Entry 8WRC (X-ray diffraction, 3.59 A resolution); this record covers chains A and T of the 22 polymer chains in the assembly.

# Chain A
Molecule: 16S rRNA
From: Thermus thermophilus HB8
Sequence (1522 nucleotides; each row starts with the number of its first residue; note: 42 numbers in that range are skipped by the numbering (no residue carries them; nothing is unmodelled there); a row labelled like 190A-190L holds insertion residues (190A, then the next letters in order); numbering starts at 0):
     0 UUUGUUGGAG AGUCUGAUCC UGGCUCAGGG UGAACGCUGG CGGCGUGCCU AAGACAUGCA
    60 AGUCGUGCGG G
    73 CCGCGGGGUU UU
    88 ACUCCG
    95 UGGUC
   101 AGCGGCGGAC GGGUGAGUAA CGCGUGGGU
  129A G
   130 ACCUACCCGG AAGAGGGGGA CAACCCGGGG AAACUCGGGC UAAUCCCCCA UGUGGACCCG
   190 C
190A-190L CCCUUGGGGUGU
   191 GUCCAAAGGG CUUU
   216 GCCCGCUUCC GGAUGGGCCC GCGUCCCAUC AGCUAGUUGG UGGGGUAAUG GCCCACCAAG
   276 GCGACGACGG GUAGCCGGUC UGAGAGGAUG GCCGGCCACA GGGGCACUGA GACACGGGCC
   336 CCACUCCUAC GGGAGGCAGC AGUUAGGAAU CUUCCGCAAU GGGCGCAAGC CUGACGGAGC
   396 GACGCCGCUU GGAGGAAGAA GCCCUUCGGG GUGUAAACUC CUGAA
   442 CCCGGGACGA AACCCCCGAC GA
   474 GGGGACUGAC GGUACCGGG
   494 GUAAUAGCGC CGGCCAACUC CGUGCCAGCA GCCXCGGUAA UACGGAGGGC GCGAGCGUUA
   554 CCCGGAUUCA CUGGGCGUAA AGGGCGUGUA GGCGGCCUGG GGCGUCCCAU GUGAAAGACC
   614 ACGGCUCAAC CGUGGGGGAG CGUGGGAUAC GCUCAGGCUA GACGGUGGGA GAGGGUGGUG
   674 GAAUUCCCGG AGUAGCGGUG AAAUGCGCAG AUACCGGGAG GAACGCCGAU GGCGAAGGCA
   734 GCCACCUGGU CCACCCGUGA CGCUGAGGCG CGAAAGCGUG GGGAGCAAAC CGGAUUAGAU
   794 ACCCGGGUAG UCCACGCCCU AAACGAUGCG CGCUAGGUCU CUGGGUCU
   848 CCUGGGGGCC GAAGCUAACG CGUUAAGCGC GCCGCCUGGG GAGUACGGCC GCAAGGCUGA
   908 AACUCAAAGG AAUUGACGGG GGCCCGCACA AGCGGUGGAG CAUGUGGUUU AAUUCGAAGX
   968 AACGCGAAGA ACCUUACCAG GCCUUGACAU GCUAGG
 1003A G
  1004 AACCCGGGUG AAAGCCUGGG GUGCCCC
1030A-1030D GCGA
  1031 GGGGAGCCCU AGCACAGGUG CUGCAUGGCC GUCGUCAGCU CGUGCCGUGA GGUGUUGGGU
  1091 UAAGUCCCGC AACGAGCGCA ACCCCCGCCG UUAGUUGCCA GCGGUUCGGC CGGGCACUCU
  1151 AACGGGACUG CCCGCGAAA
  1171 GCGGGAGGAA GGAGGGGACG ACGUCUGGUC AGCAUGGCCC UUACGGCCUG GGCGACACAC
  1231 GUGCUACAAU GCCCACUACA AAGCGAUGCC ACCCGGCAAC GGGGAGCUAA UCGCAAAAAG
  1291 GUGGGCCCAG UUCGGAUUGG GGUCUGCAAC CCGACCCCAU GAAGCCGGAA UCGCUAGUAA
  1351 UCGCGGAUCA G
 1361A C
  1362 CAUGCCGCGG UGAAUACGUU CCCGGGCCUU GUACACACXG CCXGUXACGC CAUGGGAGCG
  1422 GGCUCUACCC GAAGUCGCCG GG
  1446 AGCCUACGGG
  1459 CAGGCGCCGA GGGUAGGGCC CGUGACUGGG GCGAAGUCGU AACAAGGUAG CUGUACCGGA
  1519 AGGUGCGGCU GGAUCCACUC CUUUCU
Disordered / not traced: 0-4, 1533-1538
Sequence notes: conflict U0, C13 (U in NR_037066), C1534 (A1507 in NR_037066), A1535 (C1508 in NR_037066), C1543 (U1514 in NR_037066); insertion (1027, 1031, 1244-1245, 1540-1541)
Modified residues: PSU (pseudouridine-5'-monophosphate) at position 516, G7M (N7-methyl-guanosine-5'-monophosphate) at position 527, M2G (N2-dimethylguanosine-5'-monophosphate) at position 966, 5MC (5-methylcytidine-5'-monophosphate) at position 967, 2MG (2N-methylguanosine-5'-monophosphate) at position 1207, 5MC (5-methylcytidine-5'-monophosphate) at position 1400, 4OC (4n,o2'-methylcytidine-5'-monophosphate) at position 1402, 5MC (5-methylcytidine-5'-monophosphate) at position 1404, 5MC (5-methylcytidine-5'-monophosphate) at position 1407, UR3 (3-methyluridine-5'-monophoshate) at position 1498, MA6 (6N-dimethyladenosine-5'-monophoshate) at position 1518, MA6 (6N-dimethyladenosine-5'-monophoshate) at position 1519, PSU (pseudouridine-5'-monophosphate) at position 1540, PSU (pseudouridine-5'-monophosphate) at position 1541
Glycans and other covalent adducts: covalent link 5MC_1407-G1494
Ion coordination: Mg2+ site 1: U5 (shared with 1 residue of chain H); Mg2+ site 2 near G21 (its only coordinating residue here); Mg2+ site 3: C48, U49, G115; Mg2+ site 4: C58, U387, G388; Mg2+ site 5: A59, U387; Mg2+ site 6 near G70 (its only coordinating residue here); Mg2+ site 7: G80, U81; Mg2+ site 8 near U82 (its only coordinating residue here); Mg2+ site 9: U83, U84; Mg2+ site 10: G107, G326; Mg2+ site 11: A109, G331; Mg2+ site 12 near G111 (its only coordinating residue here); 121 more Mg2+ sites not listed

# Chain T
Protein: 30S ribosomal protein S20
From: Thermus thermophilus HB8
Reference sequence: P80380 (RS20_THET8); numbering as in UniProt (aligned over 1-106)
Sequence (106 residues; each row starts with the number of its first residue):
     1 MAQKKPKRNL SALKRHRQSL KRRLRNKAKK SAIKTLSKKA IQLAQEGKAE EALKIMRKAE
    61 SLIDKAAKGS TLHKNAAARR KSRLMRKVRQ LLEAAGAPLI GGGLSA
Disordered / not traced: 1-7

# Interface between chain A and chain T
Contacting residue pairs - 101 pairs, chain A then chain T:
  G102(A) - Arg17(T)  salt bridge to the phosphate
  C103(A) - Lys14(T)  salt bridge to the phosphate
  C103(A) - Arg17(T)  salt bridge to the phosphate
  C103(A) - Lys21(T)  phosphate contact
  G104(A) - Lys14(T)  hydrogen bond to the base
  G104(A) - Gln18(T)  hydrogen bond to the phosphate
  G104(A) - Lys21(T)  salt bridge to the phosphate
  G105(A) - Gln18(T)  phosphate contact
  G105(A) - Arg22(T)  salt bridge to the phosphate
  C106(A) - Arg15(T)  base contact
  G107(A) - Arg15(T)  hydrogen bond to the base
  G108(A) - Arg15(T)  base contact
  C132(A) - Lys74(T)  hydrogen bond to the phosphate
  C132(A) - Asn75(T)  phosphate contact
  U133(A) - Lys74(T)  salt bridge to the phosphate
  C174(A) - Arg25(T)  sugar contact
  C175(A) - Arg25(T)  sugar contact
  C176(A) - Lys29(T)  salt bridge to the phosphate
  C177(A) - Lys65(T)  salt bridge to the phosphate
  C178(A) - Lys65(T)  salt bridge to the phosphate
  A185(A) - Glu60(T)  base contact
  A185(A) - Ala78(T)  sugar contact
  A185(A) - Lys81(T)  hydrogen bond to the base
  C186(A) - Ala78(T)  sugar contact
  C186(A) - Lys81(T)  hydrogen bond to the sugar
  C186(A) - Ser82(T)  hydrogen bond to the phosphate
  C186(A) - Met85(T)  hydrogen bond to the sugar
  C187(A) - Ser82(T)  hydrogen bond to the phosphate
  C187(A) - Met85(T)  sugar contact
  C187(A) - Arg86(T)  sugar contact
  C187(A) - Arg89(T)  hydrogen bond to the sugar
  C187(A) - Leu104(T)  base contact
  C187(A) - Ser105(T)  hydrogen bond to the base
  C188(A) - Arg89(T)  hydrogen bond to the sugar
  C188(A) - Ser105(T)  base contact
  C188(A) - Ala106(T)  base contact
  U190L(A) - Ser105(T)  hydrogen bond to the base
  U190L(A) - Ala106(T)  base contact
  G191(A) - Met85(T)  base contact
  G191(A) - Gly101(T)  hydrogen bond to the sugar
  G191(A) - Gly102(T)  hydrogen bond to the sugar
  G191(A) - Gly103(T)  hydrogen bond to the base
  G191(A) - Leu104(T)  hydrogen bond to the sugar
  G191(A) - Ser105(T)  hydrogen bond to the base
  U192(A) - Arg57(T)  phosphate contact
  U192(A) - Glu60(T)  hydrogen bond to the sugar
  U192(A) - Gly102(T)  sugar contact
  U192(A) - Gly103(T)  sugar contact
  C193(A) - Arg57(T)  sugar contact
  C193(A) - Glu60(T)  hydrogen bond to the sugar
  C193(A) - Ser61(T)  hydrogen bond to the phosphate
  C193(A) - Asp64(T)  hydrogen bond to the sugar
  C194(A) - Ser61(T)  hydrogen bond to the phosphate
  C194(A) - Asp64(T)  sugar contact
  C194(A) - Lys65(T)  salt bridge to the phosphate
  C194(A) - Lys68(T)  hydrogen bond to the sugar
  A195(A) - Lys65(T)  phosphate contact
  A195(A) - Lys68(T)  hydrogen bond to the sugar
  U223(A) - Lys68(T)  sugar contact
  G259(A) - Arg83(T)  salt bridge to the phosphate
  G259(A) - Lys87(T)  salt bridge to the phosphate
  G260(A) - Arg83(T)  hydrogen bond to the base
  U261(A) - Arg79(T)  salt bridge to the phosphate
  U261(A) - Arg80(T)  salt bridge to the phosphate
  U261(A) - Arg83(T)  base contact
  A262(A) - Lys74(T)  sugar contact
  A262(A) - Asn75(T)  hydrogen bond to the phosphate
  A262(A) - Ala76(T)  phosphate contact
  A263(A) - Asn75(T)  hydrogen bond to the phosphate
  A263(A) - Arg79(T)  salt bridge to the phosphate
  C322(A) - Ser19(T)  base contact
  C322(A) - Arg23(T)  sugar contact
  U323(A) - Ser19(T)  hydrogen bond to the sugar
  U323(A) - Arg22(T)  phosphate contact
  U323(A) - Arg23(T)  sugar contact
  U323(A) - Asn26(T)  hydrogen bond to the phosphate
  G324(A) - Arg22(T)  salt bridge to the phosphate
  G324(A) - Asn26(T)  hydrogen bond to the phosphate
  G324(A) - Ser70(T)  hydrogen bond to the phosphate
  A325(A) - Ser70(T)  phosphate contact
  A325(A) - Lys74(T)  sugar contact
  G332(A) - Leu10(T)  phosphate contact
  G332(A) - His16(T)  sugar contact
  G333(A) - His16(T)  sugar contact
  A349(A) - Arg8(T)  sugar contact
  U1436(A) - Arg23(T)  salt bridge to the phosphate
  C1437(A) - Lys34(T)  salt bridge to the phosphate
  G1438(A) - Lys34(T)  salt bridge to the phosphate
  C1439(A) - Lys38(T)  salt bridge to the phosphate
  G1453(A) - Leu36(T)  sugar contact
  G1453(A) - Lys39(T)  hydrogen bond to the phosphate
  G1454(A) - Thr35(T)  phosphate contact
  G1454(A) - Leu36(T)  sugar contact
  G1454(A) - Lys39(T)  salt bridge to the phosphate
  G1455(A) - Ala28(T)  phosphate contact
  G1455(A) - Ser31(T)  phosphate contact
  G1455(A) - Ala32(T)  sugar contact
  G1455(A) - Thr35(T)  hydrogen bond to the phosphate
  C1459(A) - Lys27(T)  salt bridge to the phosphate
  C1459(A) - Ser31(T)  hydrogen bond to the phosphate
  A1460(A) - Lys27(T)  salt bridge to the phosphate
Also at the interface, not in a pair above, chain A (49 interface residues in all): C150, G190K, G258
Also at the interface, not in a pair above, chain T (52 interface residues in all): Ala12, Leu13, Leu62

# Summary
The interface between chain A and chain T involves 49 residues on one side and 52 on the other; the contacts
include 35 hydrogen bonds and 23 salt bridges. Polar contacts include G104(A)-Lys14(T), G107(A)-Arg15(T) and
A185(A)-Lys81(T). C48(A), U49(A) and G115(A) coordinate Mg2+ site 3.
Chain A is 16S rRNA and chain T is 30S ribosomal protein S20, both from Thermus thermophilus HB8; the
structure, Time-Resolved Ambient Temperature Kineto-Crystallographic Structure of Initiation Factor in Complex
with Ribosome, was determined by X-ray diffraction.
